6UUH - chains C and D of the 3 polymer chains in the assembly; structure by X-ray diffraction, 2.70 A resolution.

== Chain C ==
Molecule: B11 Fab Heavy Chain
Organism: Homo sapiens
Notes: antibody fragment or engineered binder
Amino-acid sequence (235 residues; each row starts with the number of its first residue; a row labelled like 82A-82C holds insertion residues (82A, then the next letters in order)):
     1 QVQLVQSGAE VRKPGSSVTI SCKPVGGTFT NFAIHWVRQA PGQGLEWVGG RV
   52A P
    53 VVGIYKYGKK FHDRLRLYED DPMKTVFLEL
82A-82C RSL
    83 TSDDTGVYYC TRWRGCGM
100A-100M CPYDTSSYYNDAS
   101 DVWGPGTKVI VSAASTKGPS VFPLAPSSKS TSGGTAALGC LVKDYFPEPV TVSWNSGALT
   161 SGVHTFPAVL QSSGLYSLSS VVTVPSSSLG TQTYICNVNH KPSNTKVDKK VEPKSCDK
Not modelled in the structure: 127-132, 215-218
Cystine bridges: Cys22-Cys92, Cys98-Cys100A, Cys140-Cys196

== Chain D ==
Molecule: B11 Fab Light Chain
Organism: Homo sapiens
Notes: antibody fragment or engineered binder
Amino-acid sequence (215 residues; row label = number of the first residue in the row):
     1 EIVLTQSPVT LSLSSGETGT LSCRASQ
   27A N
    28 ISSSWIAWYQ QRRGQVPRLL ISAASARAAG IPDRFTGRGS GTDFTLTITR LEPEDFGVYS
    88 CQYYGGSFFT FGPGTQVDVK RTVAAPSVFI FPPSDEQLKS GTASVVCLLN NFYPREAKVQ
   148 WKVDNALQSG NSQESVTEQD SKDSTYSLSS TLTLSKADYE KHKVYACEVT HQGLSSPVTK
   208 SFNRGEC
Not modelled in the structure: 214
Cystine bridges: Cys23-Cys88, Cys134-Cys194
Glycans and other covalent adducts: N-acetylglucosamine (NAG) linked to Asn27A
From the paper describing this entry:
  - mutagenesis - F83V (Tm change 3 degC): increased stability
  - mutagenesis - F83V (Kd = 12.7 nM): increased binding to trimer

== How chain C and chain D interact ==
Residue-residue contacts (64):
  His35(C) - Phe96(D)
  Val37(C) - Phe98(D)  hydrophobic
  Gln39(C) - Gln38(D)  hydrogen bond
  Leu45(C) - Gln38(D)
  Leu45(C) - Phe98(D)
  Trp47(C) - Ser94(D)
  Trp47(C) - Phe95(D)  hydrophobic
  Trp47(C) - Phe96(D)
  Trp47(C) - Phe98(D)
  Lys58(C) - Ser94(D)
  Tyr59(C) - Phe95(D)
  Lys61(C) - Phe95(D)
  Tyr91(C) - Val43(D)  hydrophobic
  Trp95(C) - Leu46(D)  hydrophobic
  Tyr100I(C) - Gly93(D)
  Tyr100I(C) - Ser94(D)  hydrogen bond (side chain-backbone)
  Tyr100I(C) - Phe96(D)
  Asn100J(C) - Trp32(D)
  Asn100J(C) - Tyr91(D)  hydrogen bond (side chain-backbone)
  Asn100J(C) - Gly92(D)
  Asn100J(C) - Gly93(D)  hydrogen bond (side chain-backbone)
  Asn100J(C) - Phe96(D)
  Asp100K(C) - Tyr91(D)
  Asp100K(C) - Phe96(D)
  Ala100L(C) - Ala34(D)  hydrophobic
  Ala100L(C) - Tyr36(D)
  Ala100L(C) - Tyr91(D)
  Ser100M(C) - Tyr36(D)  hydrogen bond (backbone-side chain)
  Ser100M(C) - Leu46(D)
  Asp101(C) - Leu46(D)
  Trp103(C) - Tyr36(D)  hydrophobic
  Trp103(C) - Pro44(D)  hydrophobic
  Gly104(C) - Val43(D)
  Pro105(C) - Val43(D)
  Phe122(C) - Ser121(D)
  Phe122(C) - Gln124(D)
  Pro123(C) - Ser121(D)
  Pro123(C) - Glu123(D)
  Leu124(C) - Phe118(D)
  Leu124(C) - Val133(D)  hydrophobic
  Ala125(C) - Phe118(D)
  Ala137(C) - Phe116(D)  hydrophobic
  Ala137(C) - Phe118(D)
  Ala137(C) - Leu135(D)  hydrophobic
  Leu141(C) - Ser131(D)
  Lys143(C) - Ser131(D)
  His164(C) - Asn137(D)  hydrogen bond
  His164(C) - Asn138(D)  hydrogen bond
  His164(C) - Ser174(D)  hydrogen bond
  Phe166(C) - Leu135(D)  hydrophobic
  Phe166(C) - Ser162(D)
  Phe166(C) - Thr164(D)
  Phe166(C) - Ser174(D)
  Phe166(C) - Leu175(D)
  Phe166(C) - Ser176(D)
  Pro167(C) - Ser162(D)  hydrogen bond (backbone-side chain)
  Pro167(C) - Val163(D)
  Val169(C) - Gln160(D)
  Leu170(C) - Gln160(D)  hydrogen bond (backbone-side chain)
  Gln171(C) - Gln160(D)
  Ser179(C) - Ser176(D)  hydrogen bond
  Val181(C) - Leu135(D)  hydrophobic
  Thr183(C) - Asn137(D)
  Lys209(C) - Glu123(D)  salt bridge
Interface residues without a listed pair, chain C (43 interface residues in all): Gly44, Glu46, Thr135, Ala136, Leu138, Thr165, Lys214
Interface residues without a listed pair, chain D (39 interface residues in all): Gln42, Ser49, Ser87, Gln89, Pro100, Pro119, Ser127, Glu213

== In short ==
Chain C and chain D form an interface of 43 and 39 residues respectively; the contacts include 11 hydrogen
bonds and 1 salt bridge. Polar contacts include Lys209(C)-Glu123(D), Gln39(C)-Gln38(D) and
Ser100M(C)-Tyr36(D). N-acetylglucosamine is covalently linked to Asn27A(D). From the paper: F83V of chain D
increases stability; F83V of chain D increases binding to trimer.
Chain C is B11 Fab Heavy Chain and chain D is B11 Fab Light Chain, both from Homo sapiens; the structure,
Crystal structure of broad and potent HIV-1 neutralizing antibody 438-B11, was determined by X-ray diffraction
(same publication as 6UTK, 6UUL, 6UUM and 6V6W).
